4DEH - chain A; structure by X-ray diffraction, 2.00 A resolution.

== Chain A ==
Protein: Hepatocyte growth factor receptor
From: Homo sapiens
Notes: EC 2.7.10.1
Reference sequence: P08581 (MET_HUMAN); residue numbers follow UniProt; this construct covers 1048-1351
Chain sequence (309 residues; row label = number of the first residue in the row):
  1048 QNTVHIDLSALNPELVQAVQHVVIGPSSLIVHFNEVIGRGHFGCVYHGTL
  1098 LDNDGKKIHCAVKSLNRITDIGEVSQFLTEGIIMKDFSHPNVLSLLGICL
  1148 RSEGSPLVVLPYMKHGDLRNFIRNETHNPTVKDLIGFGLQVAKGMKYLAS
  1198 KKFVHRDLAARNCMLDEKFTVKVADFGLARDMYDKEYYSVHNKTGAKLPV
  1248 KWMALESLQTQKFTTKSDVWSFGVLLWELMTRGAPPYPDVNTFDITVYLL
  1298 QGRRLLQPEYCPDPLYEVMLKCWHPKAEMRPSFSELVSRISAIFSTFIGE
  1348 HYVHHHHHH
Disordered / not traced: 1048-1052, 1098-1103, 1149-1150, 1347-1356
Differences from the reference sequence: expression tag (1352-1356)
Swiss-Prot annotation at these positions:
  - active site: D1204 (Proton acceptor)
  - binding site (ATP): I1084 to V1092, K1110
  - modified residue: Y1230 (Phosphotyrosine), Y1234 (Phosphotyrosine), Y1235 (Phosphotyrosine), T1289 (Phosphothreonine), Y1349 (Phosphotyrosine)
  - natural variant: V1092 (V1092I: In RCCP), H1094 (H1094L: In RCCP; H1094R: In RCCP; H1094Y: In RCCP), H1106 (H1106D: In RCCP), M1131 (M1131T: In RCCP), T1173 (T1173I: In HCC), V1188 (V1188L: In RCCP), L1195 (L1195V: In RCCP), V1220 (V1220I: In RCCP), D1228 (D1228H: In RCCP; D1228N: In RCCP), Y1230 (Y1230C: In RCCP; Y1230D: In RCCP; Y1230H: In RCCP), Y1234 (Y1234C: In DA11), K1244 (K1244R: In HCC), 2 further natural variant entries in UniProt
  - mutagenesis: Y1234 (Y1234F: Complete loss of kinase activity and of ligand-induced ubiquitination. Alters interaction with PTPN1 and PTPN2. Loss of interaction with PTPN1 and PTPN2; when associated with F-1235), Y1235 (Y1235F: Complete loss of kinase activity. Alters interaction with PTPN1 and PTPN2. Loss of interaction with PTPN1 and PTPN2; when associated with F-1234), Y1313 (Y1313F: No effect on ligand-induced CBL-mediated ubiquitination; when associated with F-1349, F-1356 and F-1365), Y1349 (Y1349F: No effect on ligand-induced CBL-mediated ubiquitination; when associated with F-1313, F-1356 and F-1365)
Small-molecule neighbours: 0JK (5-phenyl-3-(quinolin-6-ylmethyl)-3,5,6,7-tetrahydro-4H-[1,2,3]triazolo[4,5-c]pyridin-4-one): I1084, V1092, A1108, L1140, L1157, P1158, Y1159, M1160, D1164, N1167, R1208, N1209, M1211, A1221, D1222, A1226, Y1230

== In short ==
Ligands of chain A: compound 0JK. From UniProt: active-site residue D1204, 10 ATP-binding residues and 4
mutagenesis sites.
Chain A is Hepatocyte growth factor receptor (Homo sapiens); the structure, Crystal structure of c-Met in
complex with triazolopyridinone inhibitor 3, was determined by X-ray diffraction together with 4DEG and 4DEI
from the same study.
